PDB entry 8D0Y | X-ray diffraction, 4.70 A resolution (low resolution: residue-level contacts below are approximate; hydrogen-bond / salt-bridge calls are withheld) | chains H and L of the 6 polymer chains in the assembly

== Chain H ==
Molecule: PGT124 Fab Heavy Chain
Source organism: Macaca mulatta
Notes: antibody fragment or engineered binder
Sequence (225 residues; each row starts with the number of its first residue; note: 4 numbers in that range are skipped by the numbering (no residue carries them; nothing is unmodelled there); a row labelled like 35A-35B holds insertion residues (35A, then the next letters in order)):
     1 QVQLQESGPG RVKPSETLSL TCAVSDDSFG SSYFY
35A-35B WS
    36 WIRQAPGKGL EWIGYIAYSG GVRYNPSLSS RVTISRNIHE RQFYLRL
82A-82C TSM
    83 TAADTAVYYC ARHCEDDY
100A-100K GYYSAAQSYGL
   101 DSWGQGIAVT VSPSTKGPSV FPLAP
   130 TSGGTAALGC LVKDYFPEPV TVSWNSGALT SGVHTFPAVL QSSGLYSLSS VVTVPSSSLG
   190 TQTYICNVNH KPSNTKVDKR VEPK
Disulfide bonds: Cys22-Cys92, Cys139-Cys195

== Chain L ==
Molecule: PGT124 Fab Light Chain
Source organism: Macaca mulatta
Notes: antibody fragment or engineered binder
Sequence (213 residues; each row starts with the number of its first residue):
     1 DIQMTQSPSS LSASVGDRVT ITCRTSENVN NCLNWYQQKP GKAPKLLIYR TSTLQRGVPS
    61 RFSGTGSGTD YTLTISSLQS EDFGTYYCQH YYGTPLTFGG GTMVDIKRTV AAPSVFIFPP
   121 SDEQLKSGTA SVVCLLNNFY PREAKVQWKV DNALQSGNSQ ESVTEQDSKD STYSLSSTLT
   181 LSKADYEKHK VYACEVTHQG LSSPVTKSFN RGE
Disulfide bonds: Cys23-Cys88, Cys134-Cys194
From the paper describing this entry:
  - binding site for N-acetylglucosamine: Asn30

== How chain H and chain L interact ==
Pairs across the interface (67; chain H residue first):
  Gln39(H) - Gln38(L)
  Lys43(H) - Tyr87(L)
  Gly44(H) - Tyr87(L)
  Leu45(H) - Pro44(L)
  Leu45(H) - Tyr87(L)
  Leu45(H) - Phe98(L)
  Trp47(H) - Thr94(L)
  Trp47(H) - Pro95(L)
  Trp47(H) - Leu96(L)
  Tyr50(H) - Thr94(L)
  Arg58(H) - Thr94(L)
  Tyr59(H) - Thr94(L)
  Asn60(H) - Pro95(L)
  Pro61(H) - Pro95(L)
  Tyr91(H) - Lys42(L)
  Tyr91(H) - Ala43(L)
  Glu97(H) - Tyr91(L)
  Gln100G(H) - Tyr49(L)
  Ser100H(H) - Tyr49(L)
  Tyr100I(H) - Tyr49(L)
  Tyr100I(H) - Arg50(L)
  Gly100J(H) - Asn34(L)
  Gly100J(H) - Tyr36(L)
  Gly100J(H) - Tyr49(L)
  Leu100K(H) - Tyr36(L)
  Leu100K(H) - Leu46(L)
  Asp101(H) - Leu46(L)
  Asp101(H) - Gln55(L)
  Trp103(H) - Ala43(L)
  Trp103(H) - Pro44(L)
  Gly104(H) - Ala43(L)
  Phe121(H) - Ser121(L)
  Phe121(H) - Gln124(L)
  Phe121(H) - Ser127(L)
  Pro122(H) - Ser121(L)
  Leu123(H) - Phe118(L)
  Leu123(H) - Pro119(L)
  Leu123(H) - Val133(L)
  Ala124(H) - Phe118(L)
  Thr134(H) - Phe116(L)
  Ala136(H) - Phe116(L)
  Ala136(H) - Phe118(L)
  Leu137(H) - Phe118(L)
  Lys142(H) - Thr129(L)
  Lys142(H) - Ser131(L)
  Ser160(H) - Lys169(L)
  His163(H) - Asn137(L)
  His163(H) - Asp167(L)
  His163(H) - Ser174(L)
  Thr164(H) - Thr164(L)
  Phe165(H) - Leu135(L)
  Phe165(H) - Thr164(L)
  Phe165(H) - Ser174(L)
  Phe165(H) - Leu175(L)
  Phe165(H) - Ser176(L)
  Pro166(H) - Ser162(L)
  Pro166(H) - Val163(L)
  Pro166(H) - Thr164(L)
  Val168(H) - Gln160(L)
  Val168(H) - Ser162(L)
  Leu169(H) - Gln160(L)
  Gln170(H) - Gln160(L)
  Ser178(H) - Ser176(L)
  Val180(H) - Leu135(L)
  Lys208(H) - Glu123(L)
  Lys213(H) - Pro120(L)
  Lys213(H) - Ser121(L)
Also at the interface, not in a pair above, chain H (46 interface residues in all): Val120, Pro125, Ala135, Leu140, Ala167, Thr182
Also at the interface, not in a pair above, chain L (45 interface residues in all): Gly41, Gly99, Gly100, Ile117, Asp122, Asn138, Glu161

== Summary ==
Chain H and chain L form an interface of 46 and 45 residues respectively. From the paper: a binding site for
N-acetylglucosamine at Asn30(L).
Here chain H is PGT124 Fab Heavy Chain and chain L is PGT124 Fab Light Chain, both from Macaca mulatta. Entry
8D0Y (Crystal Structure of HIV-1 BG505 SOSIPv8 Trimer in Complex with CD4bs targeting antibody 21N13 and
interface ...) was determined by X-ray diffraction, deposited together with 8SW3 and 8D01.
